4Y4H - chains A and D of the 4 polymer chains in the assembly; structure by X-ray diffraction, 3.10 A resolution.

[Chain A]
Protein: Antigen-presenting glycoprotein CD1d1
Organism: Mus musculus
Notes: fragment: Ectodomain
UniProt: P11609 (CD1D1_MOUSE); residues 1-279 here correspond to UniProt positions 19-297 (UniProt number = residue number + 18)
Chain sequence (285 residues; each row starts with the number of its first residue):
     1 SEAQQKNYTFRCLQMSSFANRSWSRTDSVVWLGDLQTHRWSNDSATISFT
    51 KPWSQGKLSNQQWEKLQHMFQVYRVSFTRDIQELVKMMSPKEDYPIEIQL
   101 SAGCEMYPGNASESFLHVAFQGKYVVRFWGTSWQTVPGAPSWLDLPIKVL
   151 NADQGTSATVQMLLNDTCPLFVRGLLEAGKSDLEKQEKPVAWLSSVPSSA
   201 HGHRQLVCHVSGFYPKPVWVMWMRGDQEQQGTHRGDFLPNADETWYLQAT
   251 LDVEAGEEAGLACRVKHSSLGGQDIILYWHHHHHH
Not modelled in the structure: 1-6, 198-203, 280-285
Differences from the reference sequence: variant His201 (Asp219 in P11609); expression tag (280-285)
Disulfide bonds: Cys104-Cys168, Cys208-Cys263
Covalently attached groups: N-acetylglucosamine (NAG) linked to Asn20, Asn42, Asn165
Small-molecule neighbours: gck152 (49X; (1R)-1,5-anhydro-1-{(1E,3S,4S,5R)-4,5-dihydroxy-3-[(8-phenyloctanoyl)amino]nonadec-1-en-1-yl}-D-galactitol): Cys12, Gln14, Phe70, Val72, Tyr73, Ser76, Phe77, Asp80, Ile81, Leu84, Ile98, Leu100, Ala102, Leu116, Val118, Phe120, Val126, Trp133, Trp142, Leu143, Leu150, Asp153, Gly155, Thr156, Val160, Leu163
Swiss-Prot annotation at these positions:
  - binding site (a D-galactosylceramide): Asp80, Asp153 to Thr156
  - glycosylation (N-linked (GlcNAc...) asparagine): Asn7, Asn20, Asn42, Asn110, Asn165

[Chain D]
Protein: Chimeric TCR Vbeta8.2 chain (mouse variable domain/ human constant domain)
Organism: Mus musculus, Homo sapiens
Chain sequence (241 residues; numbered 0 to 240; the number before each row is that of its first residue; numbering starts at 0):
     0 MEAAVTQSPRNKVAVTGGKVTLSCNQTNNHNNMYWYRQDTGHGLRLIHYS
    50 YGAGSTEKGDIPDGYKASRPSQENFSLILELATPSQTSVYFCASGDEGYT
   100 QYFGPGTRLLVLEDLRNVTPPKVSLFEPSKAEISHTQKATLVCLATGFYP
   150 DHVELSWWVNGKEVHSGVCTDPQPLKEQPALNDSRYSLSSRLRVSATFWQ
   200 NPRNHFRCQVQFYGLSENDEWTQDRAKPVTQIVSAEAWGRA
Not modelled in the structure: 0-1
Disulfide bonds: Cys23-Cys91, Cys142-Cys207

[Chain A / chain D interface]
Pairs across the interface (10; chain A residue first):
  Glu83(A) - Tyr48(D)  hydrogen bond
  Glu83(A) - Tyr50(D)  hydrogen bond
  Lys86(A) - Tyr48(D)  hydrogen bond
  Lys86(A) - Tyr50(D)
  Lys86(A) - Glu56(D)
  Met87(A) - Tyr50(D)  hydrophobic
  Leu145(A) - Asn30(D)
  Lys148(A) - Glu96(D)
  Val149(A) - Glu96(D)
  Ala152(A) - Glu96(D)
Interface residues without a listed pair, chain A (8 interface residues in all): Ser89

[Overview]
Chain A and chain D form an interface of 8 and 5 residues respectively, with 3 hydrogen bonds. Among the polar
pairs are Glu83(A)-Tyr48(D), Glu83(A)-Tyr50(D) and Lys86(A)-Tyr48(D). Chain A binds gck152. Covalently linked
N-acetylglucosamine: at Asn20(A), Asn42(A) and Asn165(A).
Here chain A is Antigen-presenting glycoprotein CD1d1 (Mus musculus) and chain D is Chimeric TCR Vbeta8.2
chain (mouse variable domain/ human constant domain) (Mus musculus, Homo sapiens). Entry 4Y4H (Crystal
structure of the mCD1d/GCK152/iNKTCR ternary complex) was determined by X-ray diffraction.
